PDB entry 8W1R | electron microscopy, 3.30 A resolution | chains C and K of the 11 polymer chains in the assembly

== Chain C ==
Protein: Core protein VP3
Source organism: Bluetongue virus (serotype 1 / isolate South Africa)
UniProtKB: Q1AE73 (Q1AE73_9REOV); residue numbers follow UniProt; this construct covers 1-901
Chain sequence (901 residues; row label = number of the first residue in the row):
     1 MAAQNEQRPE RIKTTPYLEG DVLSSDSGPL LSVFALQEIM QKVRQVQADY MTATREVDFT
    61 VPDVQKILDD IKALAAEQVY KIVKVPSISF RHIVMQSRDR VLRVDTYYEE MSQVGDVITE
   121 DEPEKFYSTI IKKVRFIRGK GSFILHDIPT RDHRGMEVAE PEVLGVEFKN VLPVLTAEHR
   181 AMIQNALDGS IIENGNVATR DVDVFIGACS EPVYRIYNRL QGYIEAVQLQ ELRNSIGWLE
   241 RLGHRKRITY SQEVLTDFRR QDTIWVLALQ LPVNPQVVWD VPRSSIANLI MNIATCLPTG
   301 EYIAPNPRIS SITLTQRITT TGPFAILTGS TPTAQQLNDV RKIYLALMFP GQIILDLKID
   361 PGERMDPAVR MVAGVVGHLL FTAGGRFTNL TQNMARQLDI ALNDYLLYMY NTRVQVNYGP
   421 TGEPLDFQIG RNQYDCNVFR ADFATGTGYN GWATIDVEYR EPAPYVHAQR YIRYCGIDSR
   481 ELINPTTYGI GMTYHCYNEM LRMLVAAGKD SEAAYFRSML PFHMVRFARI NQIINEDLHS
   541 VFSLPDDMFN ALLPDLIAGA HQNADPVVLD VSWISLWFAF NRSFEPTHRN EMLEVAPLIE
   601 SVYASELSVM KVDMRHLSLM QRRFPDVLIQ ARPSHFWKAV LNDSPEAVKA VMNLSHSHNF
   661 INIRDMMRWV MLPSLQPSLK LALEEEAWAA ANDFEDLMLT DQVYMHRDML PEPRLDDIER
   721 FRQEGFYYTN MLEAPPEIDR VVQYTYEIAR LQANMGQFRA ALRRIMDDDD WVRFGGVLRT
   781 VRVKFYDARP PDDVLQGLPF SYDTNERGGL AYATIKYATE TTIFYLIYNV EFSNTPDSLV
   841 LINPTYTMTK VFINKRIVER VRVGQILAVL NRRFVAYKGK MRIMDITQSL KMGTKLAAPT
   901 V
Disordered / not traced: 1-34
From the paper describing this entry:
  - mutagenesis - R431F: abolished growth in response to reverse genetics method

== Chain K ==
Protein: RNA-directed RNA polymerase
Source organism: Bluetongue virus (serotype 1 / isolate South Africa)
Notes: EC 2.7.7.48
UniProtKB: W0G557 (W0G557_9REOV); numbering as in UniProt (aligned over 1-1302)
Chain sequence (1302 residues; row label = number of the first residue in the row):
     1 MVAITVQGAQ LIKRVVERFY PGIAFNINEG ACYIYKFSDH IRRIRMKHGT KYRRQAEEII
    61 RNISLRKERL YGIPVLDEVE WKYVFDGQTF QSYAFEVYVN SILPWSELDP EEEFLRNYRV
   121 SREMTEVEKF IEFRAKNEMQ IYGDIPIKVW CCFINELSAE LKHVPLGMQV MADFVNRFDS
   181 PFHQGNRDLS NLEDFQVAYT TPLLFEMCCM ESILEFNIKM RMREEEISAL EFGDMKVDPV
   241 GLLREFFILC LPHPKKINNV LRAPYSWFVK MWGVGADPIV VLQSTAGDDR NSKDVFYDKF
   301 RTEPNRYKAL FRSSFYNESR RMNEEKILEA VKYSQKLGSH DRRLPLFEKM LKTVYTTPFY
   361 PHKSSNMILA SFLLSIQTIT GYGRAWVKNV STEFDKQLKP NPSNLVQDVS DLTREFFKQA
   421 YVEAKERREE IVKPEDLYTS MLRLARNTSS GFSTEIYVKK RFGPRLRDKD LIKINSRIKA
   481 LVIFTKGHTV FTDEELHKKY NSVELYQTKG SRDVPIKATR TIYSINLSVL VPQLIVTLPL
   541 NEYFSRVGGI TSPDYKKIGG KVIVGDLEAT GSRVMDAADC FRNSADRDIF TIAIDYSEYD
   601 THLTRHNFRT GMLQGIREAM APYRDLRYEG YTLEQIIDFG YGEGRVANTL WNGKRRLFKT
   661 TFDAYIRLDE SERDKGSFKV PKGVLPVSSV DVANRIAVDK GFDTLIAATD GSDLALIDTH
   721 LSGENSTLIA NSMHNMAIGT LMQREVGREQ PGVLTFLSEQ YVGDDTLFYT KLHTTDTKVF
   781 DKVAASIFDT VAKCGHEASP SKTMMTPYSV EKTQTHAKQG CYVPQDRMMI ISSERRKDIE
   841 DVQGYVRSQV QTMITKVSRG FCHDLAQLIL MLKTTFIGAW KMKRTIKEDA MYRDRKFDSN
   901 DEDGFTLIQI RNPLALYVPI GWNGYGAHPA ALNIVMTEEM YVDSIMISKL DEIMAPIRRI
   961 VHDIPPCWNE TQGDKRGLIS ATKMSFFSKM ARPAVQAALS DPQIINLVEE LPLGEFSPGR
  1021 ISRTMMHSAL LKESSARTLL SSGYELEYQK ALNSWITQVS MRLGEESGVI STSYAKLFDV
  1081 YFEGELDGAP HMFPDQNLSP QFYIQKMMIG PRVSSRVRNS YVDRIDVILR KDVVMRGFIT
  1141 ANTILNVIEK LGTNHSVGDL VTVFTLMNIE TRVAEELAEY MTSEKIRFDA LKLLKKGIAG
  1201 DEFTMSLNVA TQDFIDTYLA YPYQLTKTEV DAISLYCTQM IMLRAALGLP KKKMKIVVTD
  1261 DAKKRYKIRL QRFRTHVPKI KVLKKLIDPN RMTVRNLENQ FV
Disordered / not traced: 1, 460-470

== Interface between chain C and chain K ==
Residue-residue contacts (27; chain C residue first):
  Leu-36(C) with Leu-1011(K), hydrophobic; Leu-1151(K), hydrophobic
  Ile-39(C) with Val-1008(K); Leu-1011(K), hydrophobic
  Met-40(C) with Asp-1159(K)
  Val-43(C) with Glu-1009(K); Thr-1162(K); Leu-1166(K), hydrophobic
  Arg-44(C) with Thr-1162(K)
  Val-46(C) with Ala-997(K); Ile-1005(K), hydrophobic
  Gln-47(C) with Pro-993(K), hydrogen bond (side chain-backbone); Ala-994(K); Ala-997(K)
  Tyr-50(C) with Pro-993(K), hydrophobic; Gln-996(K), hydrogen bond; Ala-997(K), hydrophobic
  Pro-62(C) with Arg-627(K)
  Ile-318(C) with Ile-1186(K), hydrophobic; Arg-1187(K)
  Gly-329(C) with Glu-1179(K)
  Thr-331(C) with Glu-1175(K); Glu-1176(K)
  Pro-332(C) with Arg-1172(K), hydrogen bond (backbone-side chain)
  Thr-333(C) with Arg-1172(K)
  Ala-334(C) with Arg-1172(K)
  Gln-335(C) with Glu-430(K), hydrogen bond
Interface residues without a listed pair, chain C (18 interface residues in all): Lys-42, Val-61
Interface residues without a listed pair, chain K (24 interface residues in all): Asp-625, Ala-998, His-1155, Val-1163

== Overview ==
18 residues of chain C face 24 of chain K across their interface; the contacts include 4 hydrogen bonds. Polar
contacts include Gln-47(C)/Pro-993(K), Tyr-50(C)/Gln-996(K) and Pro-332(C)/Arg-1172(K). From the paper: R431F
of chain C abolishes growth in response to reverse genetics method.
Here chain C is Core protein VP3 and chain K is RNA-directed RNA polymerase, both from Bluetongue virus
(serotype 1 / isolate South Africa). Entry 8W1R (Cryo-EM structure of BTV core) was determined by electron
microscopy together with 8W12, 8W19, 8W1C, 8W1O and 8W1S from the same study.
